7X5G - chains B and D of the 4 polymer chains in the assembly; structure by X-ray diffraction, 2.30 A resolution.

[Chain B]
Molecule: Nuclear factor erythroid 2-related factor 2
From: Homo sapiens
Reference sequence: Q16236 (NF2L2_HUMAN); residues 452-560 here = UniProt positions 452-560
Chain sequence (113 residues; numbered 448 to 560; the number before each row is that of its first residue):
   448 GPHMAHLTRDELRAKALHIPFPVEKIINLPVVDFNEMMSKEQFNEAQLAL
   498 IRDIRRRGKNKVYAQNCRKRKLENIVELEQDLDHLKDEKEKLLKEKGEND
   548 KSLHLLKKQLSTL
Disordered / not traced: 448-453, 559-560
Sequence notes: expression tag (448-451); engineered mutation Tyr510 (Ala in Q16236)
Reported in the primary citation:
  - mutagenesis - D457A, F481A, R499M, R502M (30-fold), R504M (30-fold): decreased binding to DNA
  - mutagenesis - Q489A, R503M: unchanged binding to DNA
  - mutagenesis - D500A: increased binding to DNA
  - mutagenesis - F481A, R502M, R504M: abolished signaling
  - mutagenesis - D457A (50%-70%), R499M (50%-70%), D500A (50%-70%), R503M (50%-70%): decreased signaling
  - mutagenesis - Q489A: unchanged signaling
  - specificity-determining residues: Asn507 (from molecular simulation)

[Chain D]
Molecule: 16-nt DNA strand
Sequence (16 nucleotides; row label = number of the first residue in the row; numbering starts at 0):
     0 CACAGTGACTCAGCAG

[How chain B and chain D interact]
Residue-residue contacts (15):
  Val478(B) - DA1(D)  phosphate contact
  Val478(B) - DC2(D)  phosphate contact
  Arg499(B) - DA1(D)  salt bridge to the phosphate
  Arg502(B) - DC2(D)  salt bridge to the phosphate
  Lys506(B) - DA3(D)  phosphate contact
  Asn507(B) - DG4(D)  base contact
  Asn507(B) - DT5(D)  hydrogen bond to the base
  Tyr510(B) - DC2(D)  sugar contact
  Tyr510(B) - DA3(D)  hydrogen bond to the phosphate
  Tyr510(B) - DG4(D)  phosphate contact
  Tyr510(B) - DT5(D)  base contact
  Ala511(B) - DT5(D)  base contact
  Cys514(B) - DT5(D)  hydrogen bond to the phosphate
  Arg515(B) - DA7(D)  base contact
  Lys518(B) - DG6(D)  salt bridge to the phosphate
Interface residues without a listed pair, chain B (11 interface residues in all): Asn513
Interface residues without a listed pair, chain D (9 interface residues in all): DC0, DC8

[In short]
Chain B and chain D form an interface of 11 and 9 residues respectively, with 3 hydrogen bonds and 3 salt
bridges. Polar contacts include Asn507(B)-DT5(D), Tyr510(B)-DA3(D) and Cys514(B)-DT5(D). The paper reports
that D457A, F481A and R499M of chain B, among others, reduce binding to DNA; the specificity determinant
Asn507(B); 8 substitutions were tested in all.
Chain B is Nuclear factor erythroid 2-related factor 2 (Homo sapiens) and chain D is a 16-nt DNA strand; the
structure, Nrf2 (A510Y)-MafG heterodimer bound with CsMBE2, was determined by X-ray diffraction (same
publication as 7X5E and 7X5F).
